PDB entry 5S4Z | X-ray diffraction, 2.10 A resolution | chains C and D of the 6 polymer chains in the assembly

Chain C:
Molecule: Tubulin alpha-1B chain
Source organism: Bos taurus
UniProtKB: P81947 (TBA1B_BOVIN); numbering as in UniProt (aligned over 1-451)
Chain sequence (451 residues; numbered 1 to 451; the number before each row is that of its first residue):
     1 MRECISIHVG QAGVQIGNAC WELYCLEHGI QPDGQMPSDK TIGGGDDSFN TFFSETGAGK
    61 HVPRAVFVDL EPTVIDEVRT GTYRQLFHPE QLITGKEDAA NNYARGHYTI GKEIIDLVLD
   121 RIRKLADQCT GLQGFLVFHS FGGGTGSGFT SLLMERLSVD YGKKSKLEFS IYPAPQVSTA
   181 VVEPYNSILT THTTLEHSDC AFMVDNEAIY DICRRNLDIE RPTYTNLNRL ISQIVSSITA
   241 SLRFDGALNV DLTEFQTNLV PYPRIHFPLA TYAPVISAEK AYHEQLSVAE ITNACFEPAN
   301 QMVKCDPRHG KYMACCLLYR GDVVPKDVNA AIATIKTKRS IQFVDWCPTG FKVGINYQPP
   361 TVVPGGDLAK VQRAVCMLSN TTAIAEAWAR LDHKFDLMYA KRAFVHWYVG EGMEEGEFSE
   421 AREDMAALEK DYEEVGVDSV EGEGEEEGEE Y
Disordered / not traced: 441-451
Metal / ion sites: Ca2+: Asp39, Thr41, Gly44, Glu55
Ligand contacts:
  - GTP (guanosine-5'-triphosphate): Gly10, Gln11, Ala12, Gln15, Ile16, Asp69, Asp98, Ala99, Ala100, Asn101, Ser140, Gly142, Gly143, Gly144, Thr145, Gly146, Ile171, Pro173, Val177, Ser178, Thr179, Glu183, Asn206, Tyr224, Leu227, Asn228, Ile231
  - N-(2-fluorophenyl)-3-methoxybenzamide (WN1): Asp345, Trp346, Cys347, Pro348

Chain D:
Molecule: Tubulin beta-2B chain
Source organism: Bos taurus
UniProtKB: Q6B856 (TBB2B_BOVIN); the author numbering skips numbers that UniProt does not, so the offset changes along the chain: 1-42 = UniProt 1-42; 45-360 = UniProt 43-358; 369-455 = UniProt 359-445
Chain sequence (445 residues; each row starts with the number of its first residue; note: 10 numbers in that range are skipped by the numbering (no residue carries them; nothing is unmodelled there)):
     1 MREIVHIQAG QCGNQIGAKF WEVISDEHGI DPTGSYHGDS DL
    45 QLERINVYYN EATGNKYVPR AILVDLEPGT MDSVRSGPFG QIFRPDNFVF GQSGAGNNWA
   105 KGHYTEGAEL VDSVLDVVRK ESESCDCLQG FQLTHSLGGG TGSGMGTLLI SKIREEYPDR
   165 IMNTFSVMPS PKVSDTVVEP YNATLSVHQL VENTDETYCI DNEALYDICF RTLKLTTPTY
   225 GDLNHLVSAT MSGVTTCLRF PGQLNADLRK LAVNMVPFPR LHFFMPGFAP LTSRGSQQYR
   285 ALTVPELTQQ MFDSKNMMAA CDPRHGRYLT VAAIFRGRMS MKEVDEQMLN VQNKNSSYFV
   345 EWIPNNVKTA VCDIPP
   369 RGLKMSATFI GNSTAIQELF KRISEQFTAM FRRKAFLHWY TGEGMDEMEF TEAESNMNDL
   429 VSEYQQYQDA TADEQGEFEE EEGEDEA
Disordered / not traced: 281-285, 442-455
Metal / ion sites: Mg2+: Gln11 (together with GDP)
Ligand contacts: GDP (guanosine-5'-diphosphate): Gly10, Gln11, Cys12, Gln15, Ile16, Ala99, Asn101, Ser140, Gly142, Gly143, Gly144, Thr145, Gly146, Val171, Pro173, Val177, Ser178, Glu183, Asn206, Leu209, Tyr224, Leu227, Asn228, Val231

Interface between chain C and chain D:
Residue-residue contacts (56):
  Gln11(C) with Gln247(D), hydrogen bond
  Lys96(C) with Arg2(D); Asp130(D), salt bridge
  Glu97(C) with Arg2(D), salt bridge; Cys131(D); Arg164(D), salt bridge; Arg253(D), salt bridge
  Asp98(C) with Lys254(D), salt bridge
  Ala100(C) with Arg253(D); Lys254(D); Val257(D)
  Asn101(C) with Lys254(D)
  Arg105(C) with Arg253(D)
  Pro175(C) with Asn349(D)
  Ser178(C) with Lys352(D), hydrogen bond
  Thr179(C) with Gln247(D); Leu248(D); Asn258(D), hydrogen bond (backbone-side chain)
  Ala180(C) with Asn258(D)
  Val181(C) with Asn258(D), hydrogen bond (backbone-side chain); Ile347(D), hydrophobic; Pro348(D); Asn349(D)
  Val182(C) with Val257(D), hydrophobic
  Tyr210(C) with Asp329(D)
  Glu220(C) with Lys326(D)
  Arg221(C) with Met325(D); Asp329(D), salt bridge
  Tyr224(C) with Gln247(D), hydrogen bond
  Lys394(C) with Asn349(D), hydrogen bond
  Leu397(C) with Glu345(D); Trp346(D); Pro348(D), hydrophobic; Ala440(D), hydrophobic
  Met398(C) with Trp346(D), hydrogen bond (backbone-backbone); Pro348(D)
  Lys401(C) with Phe262(D); Trp346(D); Ala438(D); Thr439(D), hydrogen bond (side chain-backbone)
  Arg402(C) with Phe262(D)
  Ala403(C) with Pro261(D); Phe262(D), hydrophobic
  Phe404(C) with Val257(D); Asn258(D); Val260(D); Pro261(D), hydrogen bond (backbone-backbone); Thr314(D); Ile347(D), hydrophobic
  His406(C) with Val260(D), hydrogen bond (side chain-backbone); Pro261(D), hydrogen bond (side chain-backbone); Phe262(D); Pro263(D)
  Trp407(C) with Ala256(D), hydrophobic; Val257(D); Val260(D), hydrogen bond (side chain-backbone)
Also at the interface, not in a pair above, chain D (31 interface residues in all): Asp251, Met259, Asn350

Summary:
Chain C and chain D form an interface of 26 and 31 residues respectively, with 12 hydrogen bonds and 6 salt
bridges. Among the polar pairs are Lys96(C)-Asp130(D), Glu97(C)-Arg2(D) and Glu97(C)-Arg164(D). Chain C binds
N-(2-fluorophenyl)-3-methoxybenzamide and GTP. Ligands of chain D: GDP.
Chain C is Tubulin alpha-1B chain and chain D is Tubulin beta-2B chain, both from Bos taurus; the structure,
Tubulin-Z28290384-complex, was determined by X-ray diffraction, deposited together with 5S4L, 5S4M, 5S4N,
5S4O, 5S4P, 5S4Q and 52 further entries.
